Entry 1HJQ (X-ray diffraction, 2.55 A resolution); this record covers chain A.

# Chain A
Molecule: Beta-1,4-galactanase
From: Humicola insolens
Notes: EC 3.2.1.89
Sequence (332 residues; each row starts with the number of its first residue):
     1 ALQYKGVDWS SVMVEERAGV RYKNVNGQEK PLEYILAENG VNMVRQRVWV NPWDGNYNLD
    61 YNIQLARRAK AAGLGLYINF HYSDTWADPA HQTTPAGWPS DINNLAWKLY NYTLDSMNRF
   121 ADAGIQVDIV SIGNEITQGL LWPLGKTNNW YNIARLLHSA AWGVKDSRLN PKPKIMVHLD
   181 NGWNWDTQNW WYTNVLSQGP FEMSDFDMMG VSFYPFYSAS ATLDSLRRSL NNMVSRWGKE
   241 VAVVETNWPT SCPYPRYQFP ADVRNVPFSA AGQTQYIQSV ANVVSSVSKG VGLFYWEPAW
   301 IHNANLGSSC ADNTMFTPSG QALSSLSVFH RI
Cystine bridges: Cys252-Cys310
Covalent attachments: N-acetylglucosamine (NAG) linked to Asn111

# In short
N-acetylglucosamine is covalently linked to Asn111.
Chain A is Beta-1,4-galactanase (Humicola insolens); the structure, Structure of two fungal
beta-1,4-galactanases: searching for the basis for temperature and pH optimum, was determined by X-ray
diffraction, deposited together with 1HJS and 1HJU.
